Entry 6ID2 (X-ray diffraction, 2.71 A resolution); this record covers chains A and B of the 6 polymer chains in the assembly.

[Chain A]
Molecule: Hemagglutinin HA1 chain
From: Influenza A virus
UniProt: R4NN21 (R4NN21_9INFA); residues 1-321 here correspond to UniProt positions 19-339 (UniProt number = residue number + 18)
Amino-acid sequence (321 residues; each row starts with the number of its first residue):
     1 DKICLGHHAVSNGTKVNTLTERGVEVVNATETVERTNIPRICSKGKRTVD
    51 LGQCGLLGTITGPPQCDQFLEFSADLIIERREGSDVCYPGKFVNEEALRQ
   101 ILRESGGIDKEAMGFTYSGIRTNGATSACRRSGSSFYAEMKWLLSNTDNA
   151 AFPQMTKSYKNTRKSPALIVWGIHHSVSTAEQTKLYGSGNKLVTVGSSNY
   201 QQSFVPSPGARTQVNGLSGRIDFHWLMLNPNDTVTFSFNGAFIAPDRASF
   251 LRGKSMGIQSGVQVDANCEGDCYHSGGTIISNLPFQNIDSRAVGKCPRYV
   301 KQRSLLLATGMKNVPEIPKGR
Unresolved in the structure: 1-2, 317-321
Differences from the reference sequence: engineered mutation Thr212 (Pro230 in R4NN21)
Cystine bridges: Cys42-Cys268, Cys54-Cys66, Cys87-Cys129, Cys272-Cys296

[Chain B]
Molecule: Hemagglutinin HA2 chain
From: Influenza A virus
UniProt: R4NN21 (R4NN21_9INFA); residues 322-498 here correspond to UniProt positions 340-516 (UniProt number = residue number + 18)
Amino-acid sequence (177 residues; numbered 322 to 498; the number before each row is that of its first residue):
   322 GLFGAIAGFIENGWEGLIDGWYGFRHQNAQGEGTAADYKSTQSAIDQITG
   372 KLNRLIEKTNQQFELIDNEFNEVEKQIGNVINWTRDSITEVWSYNAELLV
   422 AMENQHTIDLADSEMDKLYERVKRQLRENAEEDGTGCFEIFHKCDDDCMA
   472 SIRNNTYDHSKYREEAMQNRIQIDPVK
Unresolved in the structure: 322-327, 491-498
Cystine bridges: Cys465-Cys469

[Interface between chain A and chain B]
Inter-chain disulfides: Cys4(A)-Cys458(B)
Residue-residue contacts (126):
  Ile3(A) with Phe345(B), hydrophobic; Leu447(B), hydrophobic; Phe459(B), hydrogen bond (backbone-backbone); Ile461(B); Ile473(B), hydrophobic
  Cys4(A) with Phe345(B); Arg346(B); Gly457(B); Cys458(B), disulfide
  Leu5(A) with Gly344(B); Phe345(B), hydrophobic; Met436(B); Leu439(B); Tyr440(B), hydrophobic; Val443(B), hydrophobic; Gly457(B); Phe459(B), hydrophobic
  Gly6(A) with Trp335(B); Tyr343(B); Gly344(B), hydrogen bond (backbone-backbone); Met436(B)
  His7(A) with Ala328(B); Gly334(B); Trp335(B); Trp342(B); Tyr343(B); Met436(B), hydrogen bond (backbone-side chain)
  His8(A) with Gly341(B); Trp342(B), hydrogen bond (backbone-backbone)
  Ala9(A) with Gly334(B); Trp335(B); Glu336(B)
  Ser11(A) with Glu336(B)
  Val16(A) with Asn425(B)
  Asn17(A) with Val421(B); Ala422(B); Asn425(B), hydrogen bond (backbone-side chain)
  Thr18(A) with Ala422(B); Asn425(B); Gln426(B), hydrogen bond; Ile429(B)
  Leu19(A) with Leu419(B), hydrophobic; Ala422(B), hydrogen bond (backbone-backbone); Met423(B); Gln426(B)
  Thr20(A) with Gln426(B), hydrogen bond (backbone-side chain)
  Val24(A) with Ile429(B), hydrophobic
  Val26(A) with Ile429(B), hydrophobic
  Thr30(A) with Leu373(B)
  Thr32(A) with Val421(B)
  Glu79(A) with Phe391(B)
  Arg80(A) with Phe391(B)
  Arg81(A) with Phe391(B)
  Glu96(A) with Asp388(B); Asn389(B), hydrogen bond; Val394(B)
  Arg99(A) with Asn389(B); Asn392(B)
  Gln100(A) with Ile387(B), hydrogen bond (side chain-backbone)
  Arg103(A) with Leu386(B); Asn389(B)
  Lys254(A) with Gln383(B)
  Met256(A) with Gln383(B); Glu385(B)
  Gly257(A) with Leu386(B)
  Gln259(A) with Asn389(B), hydrogen bond; Glu390(B), hydrogen bond (side chain-backbone); Phe391(B)
  Ser275(A) with Glu390(B), hydrogen bond
  Asn282(A) with Ile377(B); Glu378(B), hydrogen bond (backbone-backbone); Lys379(B)
  Pro284(A) with Leu376(B)
  Phe285(A) with Ala417(B), hydrophobic
  Ser290(A) with Arg406(B)
  Arg291(A) with Leu386(B); Asp388(B), salt bridge; Asn389(B); Glu390(B), salt bridge; Arg406(B)
  Val293(A) with Phe384(B); Leu386(B), hydrophobic
  Gly294(A) with Gln382(B); Gln383(B); Phe384(B), hydrogen bond (backbone-backbone)
  Lys295(A) with Thr380(B); Asn381(B); Gln382(B); Gln383(B)
  Arg298(A) with Thr380(B); Trp413(B)
  Tyr299(A) with Thr410(B); Trp413(B)
  Val300(A) with Trp413(B); Ser414(B)
  Lys301(A) with Glu411(B), salt bridge; Ser414(B), hydrogen bond (backbone-side chain)
  Gln302(A) with Ser414(B), hydrogen bond (side chain-backbone); Glu418(B)
  Leu305(A) with Ala417(B), hydrophobic; Glu418(B); Val421(B), hydrophobic
  Leu306(A) with Val421(B); Asn425(B), hydrogen bond (backbone-side chain)
  Leu307(A) with Leu373(B), hydrophobic; Leu376(B), hydrophobic; Glu424(B); Asn425(B)
  Ala308(A) with Asn425(B), hydrogen bond (backbone-side chain); Thr428(B)
  Thr309(A) with Trp342(B); Ile369(B); Leu373(B)
  Gly310(A) with Trp342(B); Thr428(B)
  Met311(A) with Trp342(B); Tyr343(B); Ala432(B), hydrophobic
  Lys312(A) with Ile429(B)
  Val314(A) with Ala328(B), hydrophobic; Glu332(B); Asn333(B); Gly334(B), hydrogen bond (backbone-backbone)
  Pro315(A) with Asn333(B)
  Glu316(A) with Asn333(B); Glu336(B), hydrogen bond (backbone-side chain)
Other interface residues (no listed pair), chain A (56 interface residues in all): Ser260, Ser281, Leu283
Other interface residues (no listed pair), chain B (64 interface residues in all): Ile331, Leu338, Tyr415, Leu420, Met470

[Summary]
Chain A and chain B form an interface of 56 and 64 residues respectively; the contacts include 1 disulfide
bond, 21 hydrogen bonds and 3 salt bridges. Among the polar pairs are Arg291(A)-Asp388(B), Arg291(A)-Glu390(B)
and Lys301(A)-Glu411(B).
Here chain A is Hemagglutinin HA1 chain and chain B is Hemagglutinin HA2 chain, both from Influenza A virus.
Entry 6ID2 (Crystal structure of H7 hemagglutinin mutant H7-AVTL (P221T) from the influenza virus
A/Anhui/1/2013 (H7N9)) was determined by X-ray diffraction, deposited together with 6ICW, 6ICX, 6ICY, 6ID3,
6ID5, 6ID8 and 4 further entries.
